PDB entry 7WLR | electron microscopy, 3.54 A resolution | chains E and I of the 10 polymer chains in the assembly

# Chain E
Name: Histone H3
Organism: Komagataella pastoris
Reference sequence: A0A1B2JB78 (A0A1B2JB78_PICPA); residues 38-136 here correspond to UniProt positions 39-137 (UniProt number = residue number + 1)
Chain sequence (99 residues; each row starts with the number of its first residue):
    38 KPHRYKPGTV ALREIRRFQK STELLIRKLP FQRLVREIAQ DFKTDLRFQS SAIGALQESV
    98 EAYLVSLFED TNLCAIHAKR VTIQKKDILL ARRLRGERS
Unresolved in the structure: 38-39, 136

# Chain I
Molecule: 145-nt DNA strand
Sequence (145 nucleotides; row label = number of the first residue in the row):
     1 ATCAGAATCC CGGTGCCGAG GCCGCTCAAT TGGTCGTAGA CAGCTCTAGC ACCGCTTAAA
    61 CGCACGTACG CGCTGTCCCC CGCGTTTTAA CCGCCAAGGG GATTACTCCC TAGTCTCCAG
   121 GCACGTGTCA GATATATACA TCGAT

# How chain E and chain I interact
Residue-residue contacts (19; chain E residue first):
  Arg41(E) - DG82(I)  hydrogen bond to the base
  Arg41(E) - DC83(I)  hydrogen bond to the sugar
  Tyr42(E) - DA6(I)  hydrogen bond to the sugar
  Tyr42(E) - DA7(I)  sugar contact
  Tyr42(E) - DC83(I)  phosphate contact
  Pro44(E) - DC81(I)  phosphate contact
  Pro44(E) - DG82(I)  phosphate contact
  Val47(E) - DG82(I)  phosphate contact
  Ala48(E) - DG82(I)  hydrogen bond to the phosphate
  Arg50(E) - DA7(I)  phosphate contact
  Arg50(E) - DT8(I)  phosphate contact
  Lys57(E) - DC9(I)  salt bridge to the phosphate
  Arg64(E) - DA90(I)  phosphate contact
  Arg64(E) - DC91(I)  salt bridge to the phosphate
  Lys65(E) - DC91(I)  hydrogen bond to the phosphate
  Leu66(E) - DA90(I)  phosphate contact
  Leu66(E) - DC91(I)  hydrogen bond to the phosphate
  Arg70(E) - DA90(I)  salt bridge to the phosphate
  Arg84(E) - DG100(I)  sugar contact
Other interface residues (no listed pair), chain E (14 interface residues in all): Pro67, Lys116
Other interface residues (no listed pair), chain I (12 interface residues in all): DC71, DG99

# Summary
14 residues of chain E and 12 residues of chain I are in contact, with 6 hydrogen bonds and 3 salt bridges.
Polar contacts include Arg41(E)-DG82(I), Arg41(E)-DC83(I) and Tyr42(E)-DA6(I).
Here chain E is Histone H3 (Komagataella pastoris) and chain I is a 145-nt DNA strand. Entry 7WLR (Cryo-EM
structure of the nucleosome containing Komagataella pastoris histones) was determined by electron microscopy.
